3AV1 - chains C and I of the 10 polymer chains in the assembly; structure by X-ray diffraction, 2.50 A resolution.

[Chain C]
Protein: Histone H2A type 1-B/E
From: Homo sapiens
Reference sequence: P04908 (H2A1B_HUMAN); residues 0-129 here correspond to UniProt positions 1-130 (UniProt number = residue number + 1)
Sequence (133 residues; row label = number of the first residue in the row; numbers below 1 keep their minus sign (Gly-3 is residue -3)):
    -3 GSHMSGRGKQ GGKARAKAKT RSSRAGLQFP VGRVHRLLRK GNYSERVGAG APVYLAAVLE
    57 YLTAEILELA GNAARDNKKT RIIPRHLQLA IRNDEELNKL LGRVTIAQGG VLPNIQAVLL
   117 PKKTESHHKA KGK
Disordered / not traced: -3 to 13, 119-129
Differences from the reference sequence: expression tag (-3 to -1)
UniProt features mapped onto this chain:
  - modified residue: Ser1 (N-acetylserine), Arg3 (Citrulline), Lys5 (N6-(2-hydroxyisobutyryl)lysine), Lys9 (N6-(2-hydroxyisobutyryl)lysine), Lys13 (N6-(beta-hydroxybutyryl)lysine), Lys36 (N6-(2-hydroxyisobutyryl)lysine), Lys74 (N6-(2-hydroxyisobutyryl)lysine), Lys75 (N6-(2-hydroxyisobutyryl)lysine), Lys95 (N6-(2-hydroxyisobutyryl)lysine), Gln104 (N5-methylglutamine), Lys118 (N6-(2-hydroxyisobutyryl)lysine), Lys119 (N6-crotonyllysine), Thr120 (Phosphothreonine), Lys125 (N6-crotonyllysine)
  - cross-link (Glycyl lysine isopeptide (Lys-Gly)): Lys13 (interchain with G-Cter in ubiquitin), Lys15 (interchain with G-Cter in ubiquitin), Lys119 (interchain with G-Cter in ubiquitin)

[Chain I]
Molecule: 146-nt DNA strand
Sequence (146 nucleotides; each row starts with the number of its first residue):
     1 ATCAATATCC ACCTGCAGAT TCTACCAAAA GTGTATTTGG AAACTGCTCC ATCAAAAGGC
    61 ATGTTCAGCT GAATTCAGCT GAACATGCCT TTTGATGGAG CAGTTTCCAA ATACACTTTT
   121 GGTAGAATCT GCAGGTGGAT ATTGAT

[Interface between chain C and chain I]
Contacting residue pairs - 12 pairs, chain C then chain I:
  Ala14(C) with DA30(I), phosphate contact; DG31(I), phosphate contact
  Lys15(C) with DA30(I), sugar contact; DG31(I), hydrogen bond to the phosphate
  Thr16(C) with DA30(I), phosphate contact
  Arg17(C) with DA30(I), salt bridge to the phosphate
  Arg20(C) with DG31(I), salt bridge to the phosphate
  Gly28(C) with DA29(I), sugar contact
  Arg29(C) with DA29(I), phosphate contact
  Arg32(C) with DA29(I), salt bridge to the phosphate
  Arg42(C) with DT38(I), hydrogen bond to the sugar
  Lys74(C) with DA11(I), salt bridge to the phosphate
Also at the interface, not in a pair above, chain C (11 interface residues in all): Arg77
Also at the interface, not in a pair above, chain I (9 interface residues in all): DC10, DA19, DT20, DA28

[Overview]
The interface between chain C and chain I involves 11 residues on one side and 9 on the other; the contacts
include 2 hydrogen bonds and 4 salt bridges. Among the polar pairs are Arg42(C)-DT38(I), Lys15(C)-DG31(I) and
Arg17(C)-DA30(I).
Here chain C is Histone H2A type 1-B/E (Homo sapiens) and chain I is a 146-nt DNA strand. Entry 3AV1 (The
human nucleosome structure containing the histone variant H3.2) was determined by X-ray diffraction (same
publication as 3AV2).
